5S50 - chains B and E of the 6 polymer chains in the assembly; structure by X-ray diffraction, 3.10 A resolution.

# Chain B
Name: Tubulin beta-2B chain
From: Bos taurus
UniProt: Q6B856 (TBB2B_BOVIN); the author numbering skips numbers that UniProt does not, so the offset changes along the chain: 1-42 = UniProt 1-42; 45-360 = UniProt 43-358; 369-455 = UniProt 359-445
Amino-acid sequence (445 residues; each row starts with the number of its first residue; note: 10 numbers in that range are skipped by the numbering (no residue carries them; nothing is unmodelled there)):
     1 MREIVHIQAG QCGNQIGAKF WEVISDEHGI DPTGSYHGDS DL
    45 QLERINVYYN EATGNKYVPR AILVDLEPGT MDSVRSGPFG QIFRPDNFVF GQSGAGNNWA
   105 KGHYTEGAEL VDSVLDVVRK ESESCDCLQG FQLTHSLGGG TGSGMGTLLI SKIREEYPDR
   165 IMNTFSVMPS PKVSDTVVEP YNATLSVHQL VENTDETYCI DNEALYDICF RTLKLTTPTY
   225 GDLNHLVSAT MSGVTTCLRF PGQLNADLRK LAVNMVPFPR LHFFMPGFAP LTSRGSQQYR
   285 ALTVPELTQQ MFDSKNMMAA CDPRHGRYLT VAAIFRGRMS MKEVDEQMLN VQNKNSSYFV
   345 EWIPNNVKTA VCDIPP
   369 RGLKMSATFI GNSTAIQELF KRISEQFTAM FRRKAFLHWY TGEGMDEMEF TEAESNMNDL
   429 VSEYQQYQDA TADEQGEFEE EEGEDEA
Not modelled in the structure: 279-280, 438-455
Metal / ion sites: Mg2+ near Q11 (its only coordinating residue here); Ca2+: E113 (shared with 1 residue of chain C)
Small-molecule neighbours:
  - GDP (guanosine-5'-diphosphate): G10, Q11, C12, Q15, I16, D69, A99, N101, S140, G142, G143, G144, T145, G146, S147, V171, P173, V177, D179, E183, N206, L209, Y224, L227, N228
  - WZD (N-[(furan-2-yl)methyl]-1H-benzimidazol-2-amine): Y52, Q136, N167, E200, Y202, V238, T239, C241, L242, L252, L255, M259, A316, I318, I378
Curated features (UniProtKB/Swiss-Prot):
  - motif: M1 to I4 (MREI motif)
  - binding site (GTP): Q11, E71, S140, G144, T145, G146, N206, N228
  - binding site (Mg(2+)): E71
  - modified residue: S40 (Phosphoserine), T57 (Phosphothreonine), K60 (N6-acetyllysine), S174 (Phosphoserine), T287 (Phosphothreonine), T292 (Phosphothreonine), R320 (Omega-N-methylarginine), E448 (5-glutamyl polyglutamate)
  - cross-link (Glycyl lysine isopeptide (Lys-Gly)): K60 (interchain with G-Cter in ubiquitin), K326 (interchain with G-Cter in ubiquitin)

# Chain E
Name: Stathmin-4
From: Rattus norvegicus
UniProt: P63043 (STMN4_RAT); residues 5-145 here correspond to UniProt positions 49-189 (UniProt number = residue number + 44)
Amino-acid sequence (143 residues; numbered 3 to 145; the number before each row is that of its first residue):
     3 MADMEVIELN KCTSGQSFEV ILKPPSFDGV PEFNASLPRR RDPSLEEIQK KLEAAEERRK
    63 YQEAELLKHL AEKREHEREV IQKAIEENNN FIKMAKEKLA QKMESNKENR EAHLAAMLER
   123 LQEKDKHAEE VRKNKELKEE ASR
Not modelled in the structure: 3-5, 29-43, 144-145
Sequence notes: initiating methionine (3); expression tag (4)
Curated features (UniProtKB/Swiss-Prot):
  - modified residue: S46 (Phosphoserine)

# How chain B and chain E interact
Pairs across the interface - 24 pairs, chain B then chain E:
  H107(B) - K75(E)  hydrogen bond
  Y108(B) - H78(E)  hydrogen bond
  Y108(B) - E79(E)
  Y108(B) - V82(E)  hydrophobic
  Y108(B) - I83(E)
  L152(B) - E79(E)
  S155(B) - L72(E)
  S155(B) - K75(E)
  S155(B) - R76(E)  hydrogen bond
  K156(B) - R76(E)
  K156(B) - E79(E)  salt bridge
  R158(B) - L68(E)
  E159(B) - L72(E)
  E159(B) - R76(E)  salt bridge
  Q193(B) - K75(E)
  E196(B) - H71(E)  salt bridge
  T409(B) - E89(E)
  E411(B) - V82(E)
  E411(B) - A86(E)
  G412(B) - V82(E)
  G412(B) - K85(E)
  G412(B) - A86(E)
  M413(B) - V82(E)
  E417(B) - H78(E)  salt bridge
Interface residues without a listed pair, chain B (17 interface residues in all): T109, P162, G410
Interface residues without a listed pair, chain E (14 interface residues in all): E65, L69

# Overview
The interface between chain B and chain E involves 17 residues on one side and 14 on the other; the contacts
include 3 hydrogen bonds and 4 salt bridges. Among the polar pairs are K156(B)-E79(E), E159(B)-R76(E) and
E196(B)-H71(E).
Here chain B is Tubulin beta-2B chain (Bos taurus) and chain E is Stathmin-4 (Rattus norvegicus). Entry 5S50
(Tubulin-Z57299526-complex) was determined by X-ray diffraction, deposited together with 5S4L, 5S4M, 5S4N,
5S4O, 5S4P, 5S4Q and 52 further entries.
